8ACP - chains A and C of the 8 polymer chains in the assembly; structure by electron microscopy, 4.50 A resolution (low resolution: residue-level contacts below are approximate; hydrogen-bond / salt-bridge calls are withheld).

# Chain A
Name: DNA-directed RNA polymerase subunit alpha
Organism: Escherichia coli
Notes: EC 2.7.7.6
Reference sequence: P0A7Z4 (RPOA_ECOLI); residues 1-329 here = UniProt positions 1-329
Sequence (329 residues; row label = number of the first residue in the row):
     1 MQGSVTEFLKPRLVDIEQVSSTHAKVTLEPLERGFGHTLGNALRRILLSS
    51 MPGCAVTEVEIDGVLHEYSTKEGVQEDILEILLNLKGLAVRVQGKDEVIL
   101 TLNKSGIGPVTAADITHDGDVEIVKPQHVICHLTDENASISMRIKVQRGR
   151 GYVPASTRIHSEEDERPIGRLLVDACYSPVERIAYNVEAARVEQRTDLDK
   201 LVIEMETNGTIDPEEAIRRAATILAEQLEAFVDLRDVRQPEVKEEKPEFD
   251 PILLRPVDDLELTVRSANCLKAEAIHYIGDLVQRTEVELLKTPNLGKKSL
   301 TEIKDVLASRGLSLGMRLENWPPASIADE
Unresolved in the structure: 1-5, 235-329
Curated features (UniProtKB/Swiss-Prot):
  - region: E162 to E165 (Required for interaction with Crp at class II promoters)
  - modified residue: R265 (ADP-ribosylarginine), K297 (N6-acetyllysine), K298 (N6-acetyllysine)
  - mutagenesis: R45 (R45C: In rpoA112; temperature-sensitive, blocks RNA polymerase assembly), E162 to E165 (5-fold decrease in CRP-class II promoter-dependent transcription), E165 (E165K: 5-fold decrease in CRP-class II promoter-dependent transcription), R191 (R191C: In rpoA101; temperature-sensitive)

# Chain C
Name: DNA-directed RNA polymerase subunit beta
Organism: Escherichia coli K-12
Notes: EC 2.7.7.6
Reference sequence: P0A8V2 (RPOB_ECOLI); numbering as in UniProt (aligned over 1-1342)
Sequence (1342 residues; numbered 1 to 1342; the number before each row is that of its first residue):
     1 MVYSYTEKKRIRKDFGKRPQVLDVPYLLSIQLDSFQKFIEQDPEGQYGLE
    51 AAFRSVFPIQSYSGNSELQYVSYRLGEPVFDVQECQIRGVTYSAPLRVKL
   101 RLVIYEREAPEGTVKDIKEQEVYMGEIPLMTDNGTFVINGTERVIVSQLH
   151 RSPGVFFDSDKGKTHSSGKVLYNARIIPYRGSWLDFEFDPKDNLFVRIDR
   201 RRKLPATIILRALNYTTEQILDLFFEKVIFEIRDNKLQMELVPERLRGET
   251 ASFDIEANGKVYVEKGRRITARHIRQLEKDDVKLIEVPVEYIAGKVVAKD
   301 YIDESTGELICAANMELSLDLLAKLSQSGHKRIETLFTNDLDHGPYISET
   351 LRVDPTNDRLSALVEIYRMMRPGEPPTREAAESLFENLFFSEDRYDLSAV
   401 GRMKFNRSLLREEIEGSGILSKDDIIDVMKKLIDIRNGKGEVDDIDHLGN
   451 RRIRSVGEMAENQFRVGLVRVERAVKERLSLGDLDTLMPQDMINAKPISA
   501 AVKEFFGSSQLSQFMDQNNPLSEITHKRRISALGPGGLTRERAGFEVRDV
   551 HPTHYGRVCPIETPEGPNIGLINSLSVYAQTNEYGFLETPYRKVTDGVVT
   601 DEIHYLSAIEEGNYVIAQANSNLDEEGHFVEDLVTCRSKGESSLFSRDQV
   651 DYMDVSTQQVVSVGASLIPFLEHDDANRALMGANMQRQAVPTLRADKPLV
   701 GTGMERAVAVDSGVTAVAKRGGVVQYVDASRIVIKVNEDEMYPGEAGIDI
   751 YNLTKYTRSNQNTCINQMPCVSLGEPVERGDVLADGPSTDLGELALGQNM
   801 RVAFMPWNGYNFEDSILVSERVVQEDRFTTIHIQELACVSRDTKLGPEEI
   851 TADIPNVGEAALSKLDESGIVYIGAEVTGGDILVGKVTPKGETQLTPEEK
   901 LLRAIFGEKASDVKDSSLRVPNGVSGTVIDVQVFTRDGVEKDKRALEIEE
   951 MQLKQAKKDLSEELQILEAGLFSRIRAVLVAGGVEAEKLDKLPRDRWLEL
  1001 GLTDEEKQNQLEQLAEQYDELKHEFEKKLEAKRRKITQGDDLAPGVLKIV
  1051 KVYLAVKRRIQPGDKMAGRHGNKGVISKINPIEDMPYDENGTPVDIVLNP
  1101 LGVPSRMNIGQILETHLGMAAKGIGDKINAMLKQQQEVAKLREFIQRAYD
  1151 LGADVRQKVDLSTFSDEEVMRLAENLRKGMPIATPVFDGAKEAEIKELLK
  1201 LGDLPTSGQIRLYDGRTGEQFERPVTVGYMYMLKLNHLVDDKMHARSTGS
  1251 YSLVTQQPLGGKAQFGGQRFGEMEVWALEAYGAAYTLQEMLTVKSDDVNG
  1301 RTKMYKNIVDGNHQMEPGMPESFNVLLKEIRSLGINIELEDE
Unresolved in the structure: 1, 890-911
Curated features (UniProtKB/Swiss-Prot):
  - modified residue (N6-acetyllysine): K1022, K1200
  - mutagenesis: I561 (I561S: Resistant to antibiotics salinamide A and B), I569 (I569S: Resistant to antibiotics salinamide A and B), A665 (A665E: Resistant to antibiotics salinamide A and B), D675 (D675A/G: Resistant to antibiotics salinamide A and B), N677 (N677H/K: Resistant to antibiotics salinamide A and B), L680 (L680M: Resistant to antibiotics salinamide A and B), E813 (E813K: Disrupts the enzyme's active center)

# Interface between chain A and chain C
Contacting residue pairs (51):
  N41(A) - G1215(C)
  N41(A) - R1216(C)
  N41(A) - T1217(C)
  N41(A) - G1218(C)
  R44(A) - E1083(C)
  R44(A) - Y1087(C)
  R45(A) - E1083(C)
  R45(A) - G1215(C)
  R45(A) - R1216(C)
  L48(A) - I1082(C)
  L48(A) - E1083(C)
  L65(A) - G874(C)
  H66(A) - I929(C)
  E67(A) - T927(C)
  Y68(A) - Y756(C)
  Y68(A) - I831(C)
  Y68(A) - I929(C)
  Y68(A) - A1055(C)
  Y68(A) - K1057(C)
  T70(A) - K755(C)
  E72(A) - Y726(C)
  E72(A) - D728(C)
  V74(A) - A729(C)
  Q75(A) - V727(C)
  Q75(A) - A729(C)
  Q75(A) - P769(C)
  Q75(A) - V771(C)
  E76(A) - A729(C)
  D77(A) - Y756(C)
  L79(A) - Y756(C)
  L79(A) - K1057(C)
  L83(A) - L693(C)
  L83(A) - R694(C)
  K86(A) - D826(C)
  T134(A) - V727(C)
  T134(A) - L773(C)
  Y152(A) - Q824(C)
  S156(A) - R1059(C)
  E162(A) - T878(C)
  I168(A) - I873(C)
  I168(A) - G874(C)
  A175(A) - Q824(C)
  C176(A) - Q824(C)
  E181(A) - R821(C)
  R182(A) - N1090(C)
  R182(A) - G1091(C)
  R182(A) - T1092(C)
  I183(A) - G1091(C)
  A184(A) - N1090(C)
  A184(A) - G1091(C)
  Y185(A) - Y1087(C)
Interface residues without a listed pair, chain A (32 interface residues in all): K71, P154, D174
Interface residues without a listed pair, chain C (37 interface residues in all): A875, V1056, D1084, E1089

# In short
The interface between chain A and chain C involves 32 residues on one side and 37 on the other. UniProt lists
6 mutagenesis sites on chain A; 7 mutagenesis sites on chain C.
Chain A is DNA-directed RNA polymerase subunit alpha (Escherichia coli) and chain C is DNA-directed RNA
polymerase subunit beta (Escherichia coli K-12); the structure, RNA polymerase at U-rich pause bound to
regulatory RNA putL - inactive, open clamp state, was determined by electron microscopy together with 8ABY,
8ABZ, 8AC0, 8AC1, 8AC2 and 8AD1 from the same study.
